Entry 3JBD (electron microscopy, 4.70 A resolution (low resolution: residue-level contacts below are approximate; hydrogen-bond / salt-bridge calls are withheld)); this record covers chains 3 and 4 of the 5 polymer chains in the assembly.

# Chain 3
Protein: Capsid protein VP3
Organism: Human poliovirus 1 Mahoney
UniProt: P03300 (POLG_POL1M); residues 1-237 here correspond to UniProt positions 342-578 (UniProt number = residue number + 341)
Chain sequence (237 residues; each row starts with the number of its first residue):
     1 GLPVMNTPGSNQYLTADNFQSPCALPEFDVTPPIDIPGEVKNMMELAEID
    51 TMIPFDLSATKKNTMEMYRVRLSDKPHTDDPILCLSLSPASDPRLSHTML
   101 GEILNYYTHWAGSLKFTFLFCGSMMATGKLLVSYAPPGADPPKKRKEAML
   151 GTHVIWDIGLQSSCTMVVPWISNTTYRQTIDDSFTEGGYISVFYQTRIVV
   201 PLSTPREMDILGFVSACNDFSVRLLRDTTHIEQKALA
Disordered / not traced: 236-237
Sequence notes: conflict S123 (Phe464 in P03300)

# Chain 4
Protein: Capsid protein VP4
Organism: Human poliovirus 1 Mahoney
UniProt: P03300 (POLG_POL1M); residue numbers follow UniProt; this construct covers 2-69
Chain sequence (69 residues; each row starts with the number of its first residue):
     1 XGAQVSSQKVGAHENSNRAYGGSTINYTTINYYRDSASNAASKQDFSQDP
    51 SKFTEPIKDVLIKTAPMLN
Modified / non-standard residues: MYR (myristic acid) at position 1
Sequence notes: modified residue (1)

# How chain 3 and chain 4 interact
Pairs across the interface - 29 pairs, chain 3 then chain 4:
  N18(3) - A40(4)
  N18(3) - A41(4)
  Q20(3) - I30(4)
  Q20(3) - N31(4)
  Q20(3) - Y32(4)
  Q20(3) - Y33(4)
  Q20(3) - S38(4)
  Q20(3) - A40(4)
  S21(3) - Y33(4)
  S21(3) - S38(4)
  P22(3) - Y33(4)
  C23(3) - D35(4)
  C23(3) - S38(4)
  P26(3) - D35(4)
  E27(3) - R34(4)
  E27(3) - D35(4)
  E39(3) - Q48(4)
  E39(3) - K52(4)
  E39(3) - F53(4)
  V40(3) - F53(4)
  K41(3) - F46(4)
  K41(3) - Q48(4)
  E45(3) - Q48(4)
  E48(3) - P50(4)
  E48(3) - T54(4)
  I49(3) - F53(4)
  Q161(3) - P66(4)
  Q161(3) - M67(4)
  Q161(3) - L68(4)
Interface residues without a listed pair, chain 3 (16 interface residues in all): F19, G38
Interface residues without a listed pair, chain 4 (22 interface residues in all): T29, N39, K43, S47

# Overview
The interface between chain 3 and chain 4 involves 16 residues on one side and 22 on the other.
Chain 3 is Capsid protein VP3 and chain 4 is Capsid protein VP4, both from Human poliovirus 1 Mahoney; the
structure, Complex of poliovirus with VHH PVSP6A, was determined by electron microscopy, deposited together
with 3JBC, 3JBE, 3JBF and 3JBG.
